3ACG - chain A; structure by X-ray diffraction, 1.50 A resolution.

# Chain A
Molecule: Beta-1,4-endoglucanase
From: Clostridium josui
Notes: EC 3.2.1.4
Reference sequence: Q59290 (Q59290_CLOJO); residues 11-203 here correspond to UniProt positions 560-752 (UniProt number = residue number + 549)
Sequence (203 residues; each row starts with the number of its first residue):
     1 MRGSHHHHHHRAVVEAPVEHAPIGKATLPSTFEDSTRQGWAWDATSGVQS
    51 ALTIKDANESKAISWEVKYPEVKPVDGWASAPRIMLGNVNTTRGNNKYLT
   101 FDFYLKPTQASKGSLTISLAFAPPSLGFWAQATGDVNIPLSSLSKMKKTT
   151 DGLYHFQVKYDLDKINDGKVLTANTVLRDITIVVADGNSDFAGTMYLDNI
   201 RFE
Disordered / not traced: 1-10
Differences from the reference sequence: expression tag (1-10)
Bound ions: Ca2+: Thr31, Glu33, Ser60, Lys61, Asp198
Reported in the primary citation:
  - binding site for beta-D-glucopyranose: Asp76, Trp78, Trp129

# Overview
The Ca2+ site is built by Thr31, Glu33, Ser60, Lys61 and Asp198. From the paper: a binding site for
beta-D-glucopyranose at Asp76, Trp78 and Trp129.
Chain A is Beta-1,4-endoglucanase (Clostridium josui); the structure, Crystal Structure of
Carbohydrate-Binding Module Family 28 from Clostridium josui Cel5A in complex with cellobiose, was determined
by X-ray diffraction together with 3ACI and 3ACF from the same study.
